8YK1 - chain A; structure by X-ray diffraction, 2.02 A resolution.

# Chain A
Molecule: Alpha-galactosidase
From: Bifidobacterium bifidum JCM 1254
Notes: EC 3.2.1.-
UniProtKB: L8B3G2 (L8B3G2_BIFBI); residues 25-844 here = UniProt positions 25-844
Sequence (829 residues; numbered 24 to 852; the number before each row is that of its first residue):
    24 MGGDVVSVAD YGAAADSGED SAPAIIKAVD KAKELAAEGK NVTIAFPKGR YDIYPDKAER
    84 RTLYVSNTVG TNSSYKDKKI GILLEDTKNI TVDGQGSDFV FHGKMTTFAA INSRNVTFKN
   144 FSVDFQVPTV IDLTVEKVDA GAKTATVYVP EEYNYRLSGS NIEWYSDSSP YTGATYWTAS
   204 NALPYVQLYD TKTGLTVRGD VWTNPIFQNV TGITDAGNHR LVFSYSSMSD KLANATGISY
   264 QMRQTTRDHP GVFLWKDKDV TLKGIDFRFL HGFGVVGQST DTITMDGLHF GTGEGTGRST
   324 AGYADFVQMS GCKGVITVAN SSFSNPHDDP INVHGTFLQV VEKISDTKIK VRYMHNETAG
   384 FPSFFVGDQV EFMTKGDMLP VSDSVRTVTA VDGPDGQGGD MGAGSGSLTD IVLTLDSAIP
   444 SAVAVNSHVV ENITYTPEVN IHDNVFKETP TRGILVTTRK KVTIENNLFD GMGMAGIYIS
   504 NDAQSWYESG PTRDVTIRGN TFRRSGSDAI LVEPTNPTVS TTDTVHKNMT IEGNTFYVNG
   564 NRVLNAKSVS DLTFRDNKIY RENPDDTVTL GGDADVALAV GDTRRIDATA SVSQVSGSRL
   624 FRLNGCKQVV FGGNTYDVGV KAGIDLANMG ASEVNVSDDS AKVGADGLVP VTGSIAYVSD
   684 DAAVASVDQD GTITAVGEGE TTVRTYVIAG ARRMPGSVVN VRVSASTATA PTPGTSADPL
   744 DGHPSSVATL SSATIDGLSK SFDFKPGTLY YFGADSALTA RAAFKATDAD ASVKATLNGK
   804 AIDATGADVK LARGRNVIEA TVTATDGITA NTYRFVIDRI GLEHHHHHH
Unresolved in the structure: 24-26, 732-739, 845-852
Differences from the reference sequence: initiating methionine (24); expression tag (845-852)
From the paper describing this entry:
  - catalytic residues: Asp328, Asp351, Asp352 (proposed by the authors, not directly observed)
  - specificity-determining residues: Arg270, Glu380
  - mutagenesis - D351N, E380Q: decreased catalytic activity
  - mutagenesis - R270A, E380A, W509A: abolished catalytic activity

# Overview
From the paper: catalytic residues Asp328, Asp351 and Asp352; R270A, E380A and W509A abolish catalytic
activity; 5 substitutions were tested in all.
Chain A is Alpha-galactosidase (Bifidobacterium bifidum JCM 1254); the structure, Blood group B
alpha-1,3-galactosidase AgaBb from Bifidobacterium bifidum, construct 23-844, was determined by X-ray
diffraction (same publication as 8YK2 and 8YK3).
